8COM - chains A and J of the 10 polymer chains in the assembly; structure by electron microscopy, 3.30 A resolution.

# Chain A
Protein: Histone H3, putative
From: Trypanosoma brucei brucei TREU927
UniProtKB: Q4GYX7 (Q4GYX7_TRYB2); residues 1-132 here correspond to UniProt positions 2-133 (UniProt number = residue number + 1)
Sequence (132 residues; row label = number of the first residue in the row):
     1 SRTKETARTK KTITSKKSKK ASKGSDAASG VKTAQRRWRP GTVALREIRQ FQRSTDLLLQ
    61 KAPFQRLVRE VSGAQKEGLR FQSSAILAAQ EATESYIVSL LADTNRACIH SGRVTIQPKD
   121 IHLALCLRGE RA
Disordered / not traced: 1-38, 130-132
From the paper describing this entry:
  - conformationally variable residues (helix shift): Gln75
  - self-association interface (contacts with another copy of this molecule): Arg106, Ser111

# Chain J
Molecule: Widom 601 145 bp DNA (127-mer ordered and built)
From: synthetic construct
Sequence (145 nucleotides; each row starts with the number of its first residue; numbers below 1 keep their minus sign (DA-72 is residue -72)):
   -72 ATCAGAATCC CGGTGCCGAG GCCGCTCAAT TGGTCGTAGA CAGCTCTAGC ACCGCTTAAA
   -12 CGCACGTACG CGCTGTCCCC CGCGTTTTAA CCGCCAAGGG GATTACTCCC TAGTCTCCAG
    48 GCACGTGTCA GATATATACA TCGAT
Disordered / not traced: -72 to -68, 60-72

# How chain A and chain J interact
Pairs across the interface (19):
  Arg39(A) - DG9(J)  phosphate contact
  Arg39(A) - DC10(J)  salt bridge to the phosphate
  Pro40(A) - DC8(J)  phosphate contact
  Gly41(A) - DG9(J)  phosphate contact
  Thr42(A) - DG9(J)  phosphate contact
  Val43(A) - DG9(J)  hydrogen bond to the phosphate
  Ala44(A) - DG9(J)  hydrogen bond to the phosphate
  Arg46(A) - DA-66(J)  hydrogen bond to the phosphate
  Arg46(A) - DT-65(J)  salt bridge to the phosphate
  Arg49(A) - DT-65(J)  salt bridge to the phosphate
  Gln60(A) - DA17(J)  sugar contact
  Gln60(A) - DC18(J)  phosphate contact
  Lys61(A) - DC18(J)  hydrogen bond to the phosphate
  Lys61(A) - DC19(J)  salt bridge to the phosphate
  Ala62(A) - DA17(J)  phosphate contact
  Ala62(A) - DC18(J)  hydrogen bond to the phosphate
  Pro63(A) - DA17(J)  phosphate contact
  Arg66(A) - DA17(J)  salt bridge to the phosphate
  Arg80(A) - DG27(J)  sugar contact
Interface residues without a listed pair, chain A (15 interface residues in all): Thr115
Interface residues without a listed pair, chain J (12 interface residues in all): DC7, DG25, DG26

# Overview
15 residues of chain A and 12 residues of chain J are in contact, with 5 hydrogen bonds and 5 salt bridges.
Among the polar pairs are Val43(A)-DG9(J), Ala44(A)-DG9(J) and Arg46(A)-DA-66(J). From the paper:
conformational variability at Gln75(A); a self-association interface involving Arg106(A) and Ser111(A).
Chain A is Histone H3, putative (Trypanosoma brucei brucei TREU927) and chain J is Widom 601 145 bp DNA
(127-mer ordered and built) (synthetic construct); the structure, Structure of the Nucleosome Core Particle
from Trypanosoma brucei, was determined by electron microscopy.
